PDB entry 4R8W | X-ray diffraction, 2.79 A resolution | chains A and L of the 4 polymer chains in the assembly

# Chain A
Name: Hemagglutinin
Source organism: Influenza A virus (A/Anhui/1-BALF_RG45/2013(H7N9))
UniProt: A0A024E3P0 (A0A024E3P0_9INFA); residues 1-321 here correspond to UniProt positions 19-339 (UniProt number = residue number + 18)
Chain sequence (321 residues; row label = number of the first residue in the row):
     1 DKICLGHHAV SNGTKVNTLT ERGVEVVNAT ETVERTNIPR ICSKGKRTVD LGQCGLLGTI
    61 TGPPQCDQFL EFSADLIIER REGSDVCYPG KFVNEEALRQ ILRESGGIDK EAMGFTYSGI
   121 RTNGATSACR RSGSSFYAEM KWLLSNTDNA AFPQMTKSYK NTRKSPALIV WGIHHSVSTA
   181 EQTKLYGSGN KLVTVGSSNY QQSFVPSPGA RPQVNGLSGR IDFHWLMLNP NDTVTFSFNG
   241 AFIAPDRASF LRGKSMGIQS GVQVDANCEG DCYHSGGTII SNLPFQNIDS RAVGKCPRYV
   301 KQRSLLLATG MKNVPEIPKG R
Disordered / not traced: 317-321
Disulfide bonds: Cys-42/Cys-268, Cys-54/Cys-66, Cys-87/Cys-129, Cys-272/Cys-296
Glycans and other covalent adducts: N-acetylglucosamine (NAG) linked to Asn-28, Asn-231

# Chain L
Name: Light chain of neutralizing antibody CT149
Source organism: Homo sapiens
Notes: antibody fragment or engineered binder
Chain sequence (216 residues; row label = number of the first residue in the row):
     1 EVVLTQSPGT LALPPGERAT LSCRASHRVG STYIAWYQQK SGQAPRRLIY GASNRATDIP
    61 DRFSGSGSGT DFTLTIRRLE PEDSAVYYCQ QFSVSPWTFG QGTRVEIKRT VAAPSVFIFP
   121 PSDEQLKSGT ASVVCLLNNF YPREAKVQWK VDNALQSGNS QESVTEQDSK DSTYSLSSTL
   181 TLSKADYEKH KVYACEVTHQ GLSSPVTKSF NRGECS
Disordered / not traced: 111-216
Disulfide bonds: Cys-23/Cys-89

# Chain A / chain L interface
Pairs across the interface (5; chain A residue first):
  Lys-44(A) with Asp-61(L), salt bridge; Arg-77(L)
  Gly-45(A) with Arg-77(L)
  Glu-269(A) with Arg-55(L), salt bridge; Arg-77(L), salt bridge
Other interface residues (no listed pair), chain A (4 interface residues in all): Asn-282
Other interface residues (no listed pair), chain L (4 interface residues in all): Asn-54

# Overview
The chain A/chain L interface involves 4 residues from each chain; the contacts include 3 salt bridges. Polar
contacts include Lys-44(A)/Asp-61(L), Glu-269(A)/Arg-55(L) and Glu-269(A)/Arg-77(L). Covalently linked
N-acetylglucosamine: at Asn-28(A) and Asn-231(A).
Chain A is Hemagglutinin (Influenza A virus (A/Anhui/1-BALF_RG45/2013(H7N9))) and chain L is Light chain of
neutralizing antibody CT149 (Homo sapiens); the structure, Crystal structure of H7 hemagglutinin from
A/Anhui/1/2013 in complex with a neutralizing antibody CT149, was determined by X-ray diffraction.
